Entry 2LTX (solution NMR); this record covers chains A and B.

== Chain A ==
Name: E3 ubiquitin-protein ligase SMURF1
From: Homo sapiens
Notes: fragment: WW2 domain
Reference sequence: Q9HCE7 (SMUF1_HUMAN); residues 280-314 here correspond to UniProt positions 306-340 (UniProt number = residue number + 26)
Amino-acid sequence (35 residues; each row starts with the number of its first residue):
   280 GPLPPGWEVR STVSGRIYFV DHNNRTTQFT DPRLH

== Chain B ==
Name: Smad7 derived peptide
Reference sequence: O15105 (SMAD7_HUMAN); numbering as in UniProt (aligned over 203-217)
Amino-acid sequence (15 residues; each row starts with the number of its first residue):
   203 ELESPPPPYS RYPMD
Swiss-Prot annotation at these positions:
  - region: Pro208 to Asp217 (Important for interaction with SMURF2)
  - motif: Pro208 to Tyr211 (PY-motif)
  - mutagenesis: Pro207 to Tyr211 (Diminishes interaction with SMURF2), Tyr211 (Y211A: Diminishes interaction with SMURF2 and reduces inhibition of TGF-beta signaling)
What the authors report for this chain:
  - mutagenesis - S206A: unchanged binding to HA-YAP

== Interface between chain A and chain B ==
Contacting residue pairs (22):
  Glu287(A) - Arg213(B)
  Glu287(A) - Pro215(B)
  Arg289(A) - Pro215(B)
  Arg289(A) - Asp217(B)
  Ser290(A) - Asp217(B)
  Arg295(A) - Glu205(B)
  Arg295(A) - Ser206(B)
  Tyr297(A) - Pro209(B)
  Tyr297(A) - Asp217(B)
  Val299(A) - Tyr211(B)
  Val299(A) - Pro215(B)
  Asp300(A) - Tyr211(B)
  His301(A) - Tyr211(B)
  His301(A) - Arg213(B)
  Arg304(A) - Tyr211(B)
  Thr306(A) - Pro208(B)
  Thr306(A) - Pro209(B)
  Thr306(A) - Tyr211(B)
  Phe308(A) - Glu205(B)
  Phe308(A) - Ser206(B)
  Phe308(A) - Pro208(B)
  Thr309(A) - Glu203(B)
Interface residues without a listed pair, chain A (14 interface residues in all): Thr291, Thr305
Interface residues without a listed pair, chain B (13 interface residues in all): Pro207, Pro210, Ser212, Tyr214
Interface features reported in the paper:
  - residue pairs: Arg295(A)-Glu205(B)

== Overview ==
The interface between chain A and chain B involves 14 residues on one side and 13 on the other. The authors
report a contact between Arg295(A) and Glu205(B). UniProt lists 5 mutagenesis sites on chain B. From the
paper: S206A of chain B leaves binding to HA-YAP unchanged.
Chain A is E3 ubiquitin-protein ligase SMURF1 (Homo sapiens) and chain B is Smad7 derived peptide; the
structure, Smurf1 WW2 domain in complex with a Smad7 derived peptide, was determined by solution NMR (same
publication as 2LTV, 2LTW, 2LTY and 2LTZ).
